7Z7N - chains A and D of the 4 polymer chains in the assembly; structure by electron microscopy, 5.10 A resolution (low resolution: residue-level contacts below are approximate; hydrogen-bond / salt-bridge calls are withheld).

[Chain A]
Molecule: 36-nt DNA strand
Sequence (36 nucleotides; row label = number of the first residue in the row):
     1 CGGCCGGGCG CCCGGCATGG CGGCCTATAA AAGGGC

[Chain D]
Protein: Putative tata-box binding protein
Organism: Chaetomium thermophilum
UniProt: G0SAL6 (G0SAL6_CHATD); numbering as in UniProt (aligned over 1-255)
Chain sequence (276 residues; numbered -20 to 255; the number before each row is that of its first residue; numbers below 1 keep their minus sign (Met-20 is residue -20)):
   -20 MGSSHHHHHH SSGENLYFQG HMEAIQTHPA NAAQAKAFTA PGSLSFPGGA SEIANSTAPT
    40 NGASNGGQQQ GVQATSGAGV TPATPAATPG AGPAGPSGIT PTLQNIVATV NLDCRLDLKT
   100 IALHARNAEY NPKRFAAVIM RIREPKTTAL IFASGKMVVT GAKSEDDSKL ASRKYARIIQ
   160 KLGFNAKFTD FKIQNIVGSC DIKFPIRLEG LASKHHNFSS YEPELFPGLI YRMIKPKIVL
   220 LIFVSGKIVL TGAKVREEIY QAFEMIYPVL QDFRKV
Disordered / not traced: -20 to 75, 254-255
Differences from the reference sequence: initiating methionine (-20); expression tag (-19 to 0)

[Chain A / chain D interface]
Residue-residue contacts (21):
  DT26(A) - Leu204(D)
  DT26(A) - Phe205(D)
  DA27(A) - Phe205(D)
  DA27(A) - Ile209(D)
  DA27(A) - Leu220(D)
  DT28(A) - Arg211(D)
  DA29(A) - Asn174(D)
  DA29(A) - Thr230(D)
  DA30(A) - Gln173(D)
  DA30(A) - Asn174(D)
  DA31(A) - Thr88(D)
  DA31(A) - Val137(D)
  DA31(A) - Gln173(D)
  DA32(A) - Phe114(D)
  DA32(A) - Phe131(D)
  DA32(A) - Lys135(D)
  DG33(A) - Phe114(D)
  DG33(A) - Ala115(D)
  DG33(A) - Phe131(D)
  DG33(A) - Lys135(D)
  DG34(A) - Ala115(D)
Other interface residues (no listed pair), chain D (20 interface residues in all): Val86, Leu129, Ser133, Val176, Val218, Gly231

[In short]
9 residues of chain A and 20 residues of chain D are in contact.
Here chain A is a 36-nt DNA strand and chain D is Putative tata-box binding protein (Chaetomium thermophilum).
Entry 7Z7N (Mot1E1434Q:TBP:DNA - substrate recognition state) was determined by electron microscopy, deposited
together with 7ZKE, 7ZB5 and 7Z8S.
